Entry 8UHF (electron microscopy, 3.80 A resolution); this record covers chains A and B of the 9 polymer chains in the assembly.

Chain A (and B):
Name: Toxin co-regulated pilin
From: Vibrio cholerae
Notes: chain B of this document is another copy of the same molecule, construct and numbering; everything in this record applies to it too
Reference sequence: Q93TT5 (Q93TT5_VIBCL); residues 1-199 here correspond to UniProt positions 26-224 (UniProt number = residue number + 25)
Amino-acid sequence (199 residues; numbered 1 to 199; the number before each row is that of its first residue):
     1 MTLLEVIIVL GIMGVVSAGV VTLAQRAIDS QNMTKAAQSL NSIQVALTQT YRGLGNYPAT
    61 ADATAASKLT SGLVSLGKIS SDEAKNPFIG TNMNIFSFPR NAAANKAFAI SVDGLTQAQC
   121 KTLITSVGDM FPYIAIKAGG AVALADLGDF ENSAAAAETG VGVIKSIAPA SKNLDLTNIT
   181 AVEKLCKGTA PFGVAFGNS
Not modelled in the structure: 54-60 (chain B: 199)
Construct notes: conflict Ala181 (His206 in Q93TT5)
Disulfide bonds: Cys120-Cys186
What the authors report for this chain:
  - conformationally variable residues (helix shift): Gly19

Interface between chain A and chain B:
Residue-residue contacts (8; chain A residue first):
  Met1(A) - Leu4(B)
  Met1(A) - Ile8(B)
  Thr2(A) - Leu4(B)
  Thr2(A) - Ile8(B)
  Glu5(A) - Ile12(B)
  Glu5(A) - Met13(B)
  Val9(A) - Ile12(B)  hydrophobic
  Met13(A) - Val16(B)  hydrophobic
Interface residues without a listed pair, chain B (7 interface residues in all): Met1, Glu5

Overview:
5 residues of chain A face 7 of chain B across their interface. The paper reports conformational variability
at Gly19(A).
Both chains are Toxin co-regulated pilin (Vibrio cholerae). Entry 8UHF (Cryo-EM of Vibrio cholerae toxin
co-regulated pilus - asymmetric reconstruction) was determined by electron microscopy together with 8U1K from
the same study.
